PDB entry 7TZ5 | electron microscopy, 3.41 A resolution | chains A and B of the 9 polymer chains in the assembly

[Chain A (and B)]
Molecule: Hemagglutinin
Source organism: Influenza A virus
Notes: chain B of this document is another copy of the same molecule, construct and numbering; everything in this record applies to it too
UniProtKB: M1ND93 (M1ND93_9INFA); residues 8-502 here correspond to UniProt positions 24-518 (UniProt number = residue number + 16)
Chain sequence (495 residues; each row starts with the number of its first residue):
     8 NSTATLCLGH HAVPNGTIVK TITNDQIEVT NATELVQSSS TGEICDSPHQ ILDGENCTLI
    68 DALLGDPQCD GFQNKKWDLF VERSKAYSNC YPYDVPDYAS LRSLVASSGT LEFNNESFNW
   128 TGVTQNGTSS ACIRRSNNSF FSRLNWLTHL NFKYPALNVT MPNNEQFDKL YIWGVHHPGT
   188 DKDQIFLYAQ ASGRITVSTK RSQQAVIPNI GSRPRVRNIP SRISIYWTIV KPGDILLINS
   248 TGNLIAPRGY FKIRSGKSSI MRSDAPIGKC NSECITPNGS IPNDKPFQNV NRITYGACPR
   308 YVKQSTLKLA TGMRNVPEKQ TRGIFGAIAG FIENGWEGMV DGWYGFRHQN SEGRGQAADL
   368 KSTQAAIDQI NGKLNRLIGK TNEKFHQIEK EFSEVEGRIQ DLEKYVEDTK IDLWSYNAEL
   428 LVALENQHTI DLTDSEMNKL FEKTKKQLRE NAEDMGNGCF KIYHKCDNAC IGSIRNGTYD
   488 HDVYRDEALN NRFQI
Unresolved in the structure: 326-337
Disulfide bonds: C52-C277, C64-C76, C97-C139, C281-C305, C473-C477

[Interface between chain A and chain B]
Contacting residue pairs - 64 pairs, chain A then chain B:
  A106(A) - R405(B)
  S107(A) - E403(B)  hydrogen bond (side chain-backbone)
  S107(A) - G404(B)
  S110(A) - D408(B)  hydrogen bond
  R201(A) - I217(B)  hydrogen bond (side chain-backbone)
  S205(A) - R220(B)
  S205(A) - P221(B)
  Q210(A) - D101(B)  hydrogen bond
  Q210(A) - R220(B)  hydrogen bond
  Q210(A) - R229(B)
  Q210(A) - S231(B)  hydrogen bond
  A212(A) - N216(B)
  I236(A) - V402(B)  hydrophobic
  I242(A) - P221(B)  hydrophobic
  L244(A) - S219(B)
  L244(A) - R220(B)
  L244(A) - P221(B)
  R307(A) - D419(B)  salt bridge
  Q376(A) - T30(B)  hydrogen bond (side chain-backbone)
  K380(A) - I29(B)  hydrogen bond (side chain-backbone)
  K380(A) - T30(B)
  R383(A) - K27(B)
  R383(A) - T28(B)  hydrogen bond (side chain-backbone)
  R383(A) - I29(B)  hydrogen bond (side chain-backbone)
  R383(A) - T30(B)
  R383(A) - N31(B)  hydrogen bond (side chain-backbone)
  R383(A) - D32(B)  salt bridge
  N389(A) - D419(B)
  H393(A) - D408(B)  salt bridge
  Q394(A) - D408(B)
  I395(A) - D408(B)
  I395(A) - Y412(B)  hydrophobic
  E396(A) - R405(B)  salt bridge
  K397(A) - Y412(B)
  E403(A) - R405(B)
  I406(A) - R405(B)
  L409(A) - L409(B)  hydrophobic
  E410(A) - R405(B)  salt bridge
  V413(A) - Y412(B)  hydrophobic
  E414(A) - Y412(B)  hydrogen bond
  K417(A) - Y412(B)
  K417(A) - T416(B)  hydrogen bond
  L420(A) - L420(B)  hydrophobic
  W421(A) - L420(B)
  N424(A) - L420(B)
  L428(A) - Y423(B)
  L431(A) - L431(B)  hydrophobic
  H435(A) - I29(B)
  H435(A) - Q434(B)
  H435(A) - H435(B)
  L439(A) - T30(B)
  R456(A) - E460(B)
  R456(A) - D461(B)
  R456(A) - R499(B)
  H488(A) - R499(B)  hydrogen bond
  R492(A) - R499(B)  hydrogen bond (side chain-backbone)
  R492(A) - F500(B)
  D493(A) - Q501(B)
  D493(A) - I502(B)  hydrogen bond (backbone-backbone)
  E494(A) - I502(B)
  A495(A) - Q501(B)
  L496(A) - L496(B)  hydrophobic
  L496(A) - F500(B)
  L496(A) - Q501(B)  hydrogen bond (backbone-backbone)
Interface residues without a listed pair, chain A (52 interface residues in all): L111, T203, T206, K207, K238, N246, K391, F399, Q407, K453, E457
Interface residues without a listed pair, chain B (43 interface residues in all): H184, G218, E401, V413, D415, M462, G463, Y470

[Overview]
The interface between chain A and chain B involves 52 residues on one side and 43 on the other; the contacts
include 17 hydrogen bonds and 5 salt bridges. Among the polar pairs are R307(A)-D419(B), R383(A)-D32(B) and
H393(A)-D408(B).
Chain A and chain B are both Hemagglutinin (Influenza A virus); the structure, Cryo-EM structure of antibody
TJ5-5 bound to H3 COBRA TJ5 hemagglutinin, was determined by electron microscopy.
